4H1Y - chain P; structure by X-ray diffraction, 1.58 A resolution.

[Chain P]
Molecule: 5'-nucleotidase
Organism: Homo sapiens
Notes: EC 3.1.3.5
UniProtKB: P21589 (5NTD_HUMAN); residue numbers follow UniProt; this construct covers 27-549
Amino-acid sequence (546 residues; numbered 4 to 549; the number before each row is that of its first residue):
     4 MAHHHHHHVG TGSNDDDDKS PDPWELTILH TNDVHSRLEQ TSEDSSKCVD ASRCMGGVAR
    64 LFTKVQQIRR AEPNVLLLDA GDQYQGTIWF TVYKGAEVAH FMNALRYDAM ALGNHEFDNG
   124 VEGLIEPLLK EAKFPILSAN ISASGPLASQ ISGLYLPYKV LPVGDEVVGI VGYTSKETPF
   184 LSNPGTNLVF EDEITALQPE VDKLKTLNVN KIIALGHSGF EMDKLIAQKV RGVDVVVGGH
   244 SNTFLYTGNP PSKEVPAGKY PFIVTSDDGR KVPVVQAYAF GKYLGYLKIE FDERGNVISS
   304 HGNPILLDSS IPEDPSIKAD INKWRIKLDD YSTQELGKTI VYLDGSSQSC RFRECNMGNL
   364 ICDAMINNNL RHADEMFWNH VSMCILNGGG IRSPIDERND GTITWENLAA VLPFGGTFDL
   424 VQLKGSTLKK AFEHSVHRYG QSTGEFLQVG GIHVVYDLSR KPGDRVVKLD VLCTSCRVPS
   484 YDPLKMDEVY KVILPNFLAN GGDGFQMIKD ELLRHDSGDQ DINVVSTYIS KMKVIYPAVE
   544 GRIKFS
Disordered / not traced: 4-25
Cystine bridges: Cys51-Cys57, Cys353-Cys358, Cys365-Cys387, Cys476-Cys479
Sequence notes: initiating methionine (4); expression tag (5-26); engineered mutation Asp53 (Asn in P21589), Ser145 (Lys in P21589), Ser147 (Lys in P21589), Asp311 (Asn in P21589), Asp333 (Asn in P21589), Asp403 (Asn in P21589), Ser478 (Lys in P21589); variant Ala376 (Thr in P21589)
Metal / ion sites: Zn2+ site 1: Asp36, His38, Asp85; Zn2+ site 2: Asp85, Asn117, His220, His243; Ca2+: Asn213, Asp237, Gly298
Residues lining bound ligands: 0YQ (2,2'-[(2-{[2-({[(2S,3S,4R,5R)-5-(2,4-dioxo-3,4-dihydropyrimidin-1(2H)-yl)-3,4-dihydroxytetrahydrofuran-2-yl]carbonyl}amino)ethyl]amino}-2-oxoethyl)imino]diacetic acid (non-preferred name)): Arg354, Asn390, Gly392, Gly393, Arg395, Phe417, Gly447, Phe500, Asp506
Swiss-Prot annotation at these positions:
  - binding site (Zn(2+)): Asp36, His38, Asp85, Asn117, His220, His243
  - binding site (AMP): Arg354, Asn390, Arg395, Phe417, Phe500, Asp506
  - binding site (IMP): Arg354, Asn390, Arg395, Phe417, Phe500, Asp506
  - site (Transition state stabilizer): His118, Asp121
  - lipidation: Ser549 (GPI-anchor amidated serine)
  - natural variant: Cys358 (C358Y: In CALJA), Ala376 (T376A: this construct carries the variant)

[In short]
Bound to chain P: compound 0YQ. Asp36, His38 and Asp85 form the Zn2+ site 1. Asp85, Asn117, His220 and His243
coordinate Zn2+ site 2. Curated annotation (UniProt) lists 6 Zn2+-binding residues, 6 AMP-binding residues and
6 IMP-binding residues.
Chain P is 5'-nucleotidase (Homo sapiens); the structure, Human ecto-5'-nucleotidase (CD73): crystal form II
(open) in complex with PSB11552, was determined by X-ray diffraction, deposited together with 4H2B, 4H2F, 4H2G
and 4H2I.
